8ID4 - chains R and A of the 5 polymer chains in the assembly; structure by electron microscopy, 3.10 A resolution.

== Chain R ==
Molecule: Free fatty acid receptor 4
Organism: Homo sapiens
Reference sequence: Q5NUL3 (FFAR4_HUMAN); residues 1-361 here = UniProt positions 1-361
Sequence (361 residues; each row starts with the number of its first residue):
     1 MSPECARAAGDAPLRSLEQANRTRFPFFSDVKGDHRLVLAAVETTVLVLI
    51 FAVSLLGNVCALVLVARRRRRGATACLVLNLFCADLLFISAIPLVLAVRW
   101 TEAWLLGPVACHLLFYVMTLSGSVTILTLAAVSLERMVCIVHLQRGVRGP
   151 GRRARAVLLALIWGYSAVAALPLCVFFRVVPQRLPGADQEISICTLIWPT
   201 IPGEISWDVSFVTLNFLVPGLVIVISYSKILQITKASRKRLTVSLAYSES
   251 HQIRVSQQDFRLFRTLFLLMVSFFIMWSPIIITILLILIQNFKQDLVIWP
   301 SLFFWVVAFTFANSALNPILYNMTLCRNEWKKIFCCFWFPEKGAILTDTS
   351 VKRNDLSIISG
Disordered / not traced: 1-22, 74-75, 105-106, 144-150, 184-190, 326-361
Small-molecule neighbours: linoleic acid (EIC): Phe27, Phe88, Phe115, Met118, Thr119, Gly122, Ser123, Ile126, Leu173, Phe177, Trp198, Glu204, Trp207, Asp208, Phe211, Asn215, Trp277, Ile280, Ile281, Ile284, Ile287, Leu288, Phe303, Thr310
Curated features (UniProtKB/Swiss-Prot):
  - modified residue: Thr347 (Phosphothreonine), Thr349 (Phosphothreonine), Ser350 (Phosphoserine), Ser357 (Phosphoserine), Ser360 (Phosphoserine)
  - glycosylation: Asn21 (N-linked (GlcNAc...) asparagine)
  - natural variant: Arg254 (R254H: Probable risk factor for obesity)
  - mutagenesis: Arg99 (R99A: Impairs LCFA-induced intracellular calcium release), Arg178 (R178A: Has no effect on LCFA-induced intracellular calcium release), Thr347 to Ser360 (Impairs LCFA-mediated phosphorylation and interaction with ARRB2)

== Chain A ==
Molecule: Guanine nucleotide-binding protein G(i) subunit alpha-1
Organism: Homo sapiens
Reference sequence: P63096 (GNAI1_HUMAN); residue numbers follow UniProt; this construct covers 1-354
Sequence (354 residues; row label = number of the first residue in the row):
     1 MGCTLSAEDKAAVERSKMIDRNLREDGEKAAREVKLLLLGAGESGKSTIV
    51 KQMKIIHEAGYSEEECKQYKAVVYSNTIQSIIAIIRAMGRLKIDFGDSAR
   101 ADDARQLFVLAGAAEEGFMTAELAGVIKRLWKDSGVQACFNRSREYQLND
   151 SAAYYLNDLDRIAQPNYIPTQQDVLRTRVKTTGIVETHFTFKDLHFKMFD
   201 VGGQRSERKKWIHCFEGVTAIIFCVALSDYDLVLAEDEEMNRMHESMKLF
   251 DSICNNKWFTDTSIILFLNKKDLFEEKIKKSPLTICYPEYAGSNTYEEAA
   301 AYIQCQFEDLNKRKDTKEIYTHFTCATDTKNVQFVFDAVTDVIIKNNLKD
   351 CGLF
Disordered / not traced: 1, 54-181
Curated features (UniProtKB/Swiss-Prot):
  - region: Lys35 to Thr48 (G1 motif), Asp173 to Thr181 (G2 motif), Phe196 to Arg205 (G3 motif), Ile265 to Asp272 (G4 motif), Thr324 to Thr329 (G5 motif)
  - binding site (GTP): Glu43 to Thr48, Ser151, Leu175 to Thr181, Asp200 to Gln204, Asn269 to Asp272, Ala326
  - binding site (Mg(2+)): Ser47, Thr181
  - modified residue: Arg178 (ADP-ribosylarginine), Gln204 (Deamidated glutamine), Cys351 (ADP-ribosylcysteine)
  - lipidation: Gly2 (N-myristoyl glycine), Cys3 (S-palmitoyl cysteine)
  - natural variant: Gly40 (G40C: In NEDHISB; G40R: In NEDHISB), Gly45 (G45D: In NEDHISB), Thr48 (T48I: In NEDHISB; T48K: In NEDHISB), Gln52 (Q52P: In NEDHISB), Ser75 (deletion: In NEDHISB; uncertain significance), Gln172 (deletion: In NEDHISB), Asp173 (D173V: In NEDHISB), Glu186 to Phe189 (deletion: In NEDHISB; uncertain significance), Cys224 (C224Y: In NEDHISB), Lys270 (K270N: In NEDHISB; K270R: In NEDHISB), Asp272 (D272G: In NEDHISB), Ala326 (A326P: In NEDHISB), 1 further natural variant entry in UniProt
  - mutagenesis: Gly42 (G42R: Abolishes switch to an activated conformation and dissociation from beta and gamma subunits upon GTP binding. Abolishes interaction with RGS family members), Glu116 (E116L: Enhances interaction (inactive GDP-bound) with RGS14), Gln147 (Q147L: Enhances interaction (inactive GDP-bound) with RGS14), Glu245 (E245L: Enhances interaction (inactive GDP-bound) with RGS14)

== How chain R and chain A interact ==
Pairs across the interface - 27 pairs, chain R then chain A:
  Arg136(R) with Cys351(A), hydrogen bond (side chain-backbone); Gly352(A)
  Cys139(R) with Asn347(A), hydrogen bond (backbone-side chain); Cys351(A), hydrophobic
  Ile140(R) with Asn347(A); Leu348(A), hydrophobic
  Leu143(R) with Ile343(A), hydrophobic; Ile344(A), hydrophobic; Asn347(A)
  Ile233(R) with Ile344(A), hydrophobic
  Ser237(R) with Ile344(A); Lys345(A)
  Leu241(R) with Tyr320(A), hydrophobic; Asp337(A); Asp341(A)
  Leu245(R) with Thr321(A)
  Ala246(R) with Thr321(A); Phe334(A), hydrophobic
  Tyr247(R) with Asp341(A), hydrogen bond
  Ser248(R) with Gln304(A); Glu308(A), hydrogen bond
  His251(R) with Ile319(A)
  Arg254(R) with Lys314(A)
  Gln258(R) with Glu318(A)
  Leu262(R) with Phe354(A), hydrophobic
  Thr265(R) with Leu353(A)
  Leu266(R) with Leu353(A), hydrophobic
Other interface residues (no listed pair), chain R (21 interface residues in all): Glu135, Ile230, Thr234, Arg240
Other interface residues (no listed pair), chain A (23 interface residues in all): Asp315, Ala338, Thr340, Asp350

== In short ==
21 residues of chain R face 23 of chain A across their interface, with 4 hydrogen bonds. Among the polar pairs
are Arg136(R)-Cys351(A), Cys139(R)-Asn347(A) and Tyr247(R)-Asp341(A). Bound to chain R: linoleic acid.
Chain R is Free fatty acid receptor 4 and chain A is Guanine nucleotide-binding protein G(i) subunit alpha-1,
both from Homo sapiens; the structure, Cryo-EM structure of the linoleic acid bound GPR120-Gi complex, was
determined by electron microscopy, deposited together with 8ID3, 8ID6, 8ID8, 8ID9 and 8G59.
